PDB entry 7WYB | electron microscopy, 2.97 A resolution | chains C and E of the 5 polymer chains in the assembly

Chain C:
Molecule: Guanine nucleotide-binding protein G(I)/G(S)/G(T) subunit beta-1
Source organism: Homo sapiens
UniProt: P62873 (GBB1_HUMAN); numbering as in UniProt (aligned over 2-340)
Chain sequence (345 residues; each row starts with the number of its first residue; numbers below 1 keep their minus sign (Met-4 is residue -4)):
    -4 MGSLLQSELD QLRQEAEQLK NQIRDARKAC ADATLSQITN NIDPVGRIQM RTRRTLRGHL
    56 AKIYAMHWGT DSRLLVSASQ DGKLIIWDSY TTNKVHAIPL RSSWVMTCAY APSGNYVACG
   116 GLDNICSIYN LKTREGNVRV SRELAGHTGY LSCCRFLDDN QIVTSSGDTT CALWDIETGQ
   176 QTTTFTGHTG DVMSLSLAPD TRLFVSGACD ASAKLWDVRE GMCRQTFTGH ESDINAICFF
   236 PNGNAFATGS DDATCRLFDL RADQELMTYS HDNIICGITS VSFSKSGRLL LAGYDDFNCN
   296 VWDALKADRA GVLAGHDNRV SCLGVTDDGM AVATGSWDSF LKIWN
Unresolved in the structure: -4 to 1
Construct notes: initiating methionine (-4); expression tag (-3 to 1)
Curated features (UniProtKB/Swiss-Prot):
  - modified residue: Ser2 (N-acetylserine), His266 (Phosphohistidine)
  - natural variant: Leu30 (L30F: In MRD42; uncertain significance), Arg52 (R52G: In MRD42), Gly64 (G64V: In MRD42), Asp76 (D76E: In MRD42; D76G: In MRD42), Gly77 (G77S: In MRD42), Lys78 (K78R: In MRD42), Ile80 (I80N: In MRD42; I80T: In MRD42), His91 (H91R: In MRD42; uncertain significance), Ala92 (A92T: In MRD42), Pro94 (P94S: In MRD42), Leu95 (L95P: In MRD42), Arg96 (R96L: In MRD42), 5 further natural variant entries in UniProt

Chain E:
Molecule: scFv16
Source organism: Homo sapiens
Notes: antibody fragment or engineered binder
Chain sequence (247 residues; numbered 2 to 249; 1 number in that range is skipped by the numbering (no residue carries it; nothing is unmodelled there); the number before each row is that of its first residue):
     2 VQLVESGGGL VQPGGSRKLS CSASGFAFSS FGMHWVRQAP EKGLEWVAYI SSGSGTIYYA
    62 DTVKGRFTIS RDDPKNTLFL QMTSLRSEDT AMYYCVRSIY YYGSSPFDFW GQGTTLTVS
   122 AGGGGSGGGG SGGGGSADIV MTQATSSVPV TPGESVSISC RSSKSLLHSN GNTYLYWFLQ
   182 RPGQSPQLLI YRMSNLASGV PDRFSGSGSG TAFTLTISRL EAEDVGVYYC MQHLEYPLTF
   242 GAGTKLEL
Unresolved in the structure: 122-138
Disulfides: Cys161-Cys231

Interface between chain C and chain E:
Pairs across the interface (10):
  Asp66(C) - Tyr103(E)
  Arg68(C) - Tyr103(E)
  Leu69(C) - Tyr103(E)  hydrophobic
  Asp83(C) - Tyr103(E)
  Val90(C) - Tyr102(E)  hydrophobic
  Arg129(C) - Val2(E)
  Glu130(C) - Gly26(E)
  Glu130(C) - Phe27(E)
  Glu130(C) - Ala28(E)  hydrogen bond (backbone-backbone)
  Gly131(C) - Ala28(E)
Other interface residues (no listed pair), chain C (9 interface residues in all): His91
Other interface residues (no listed pair), chain E (7 interface residues in all): Phe32

Summary:
9 residues of chain C face 7 of chain E across their interface, with 1 hydrogen bond. Its one hydrogen bond,
Glu130(C)-Ala28(E), is backbone to backbone.
Here chain C is Guanine nucleotide-binding protein G(I)/G(S)/G(T) subunit beta-1 and chain E is scFv16, both
from Homo sapiens. Entry 7WYB (ADGRL3/Gi complex) was determined by electron microscopy together with 7X10,
7WY5 and 7WY8 from the same study.
